2O01 - chains A and B of the 17 polymer chains in the assembly; structure by X-ray diffraction, 3.40 A resolution.

== Chain A ==
Molecule: Photosystem I P700 chlorophyll a apoprotein A1
Organism: Pisum sativum
UniProt: P05310 (PSAA_PEA); numbering as in UniProt (aligned over 5-758)
Sequence (754 residues; numbered 5 to 758; the number before each row is that of its first residue):
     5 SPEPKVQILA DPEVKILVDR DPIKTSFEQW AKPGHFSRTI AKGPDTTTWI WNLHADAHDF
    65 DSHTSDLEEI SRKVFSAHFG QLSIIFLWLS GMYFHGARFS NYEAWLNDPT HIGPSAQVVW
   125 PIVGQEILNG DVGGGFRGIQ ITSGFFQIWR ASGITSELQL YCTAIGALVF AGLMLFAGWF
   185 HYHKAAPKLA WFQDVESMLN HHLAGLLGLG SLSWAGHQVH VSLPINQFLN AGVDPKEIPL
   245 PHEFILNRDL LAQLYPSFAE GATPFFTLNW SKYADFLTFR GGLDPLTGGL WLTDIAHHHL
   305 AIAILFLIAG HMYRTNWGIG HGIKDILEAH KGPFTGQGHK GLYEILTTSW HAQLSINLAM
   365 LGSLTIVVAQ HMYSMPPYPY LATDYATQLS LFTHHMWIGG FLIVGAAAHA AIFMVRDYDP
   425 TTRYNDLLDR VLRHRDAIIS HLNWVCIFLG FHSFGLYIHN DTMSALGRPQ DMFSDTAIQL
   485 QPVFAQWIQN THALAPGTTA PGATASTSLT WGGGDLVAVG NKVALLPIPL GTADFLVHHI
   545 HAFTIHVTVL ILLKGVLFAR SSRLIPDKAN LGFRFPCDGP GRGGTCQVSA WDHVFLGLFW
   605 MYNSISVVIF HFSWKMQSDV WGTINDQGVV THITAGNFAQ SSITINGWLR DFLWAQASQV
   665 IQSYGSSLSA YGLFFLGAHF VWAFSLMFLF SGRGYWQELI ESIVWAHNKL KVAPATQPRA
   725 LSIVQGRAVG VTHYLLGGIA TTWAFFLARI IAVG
Unresolved in the structure: 5-30
Sequence notes: conflict G220 (Arg in P05310)
Bound ions: chlorophyll a Mg (6 sites), coordinated by H82, Q85, H99, Q129, H398, H399; 4Fe-4S cluster Fe: C590 (shared with C559(B), D560(B), G561(B), C568(B) of chain B)
Residues lining bound ligands:
  - beta-carotene (BCR): F678, G681, A682, F684, V685, L740, I743, A744, W747
  - chlorophyll a (CLA), molecule 1: F31, Q33, K77, S80, A81, G182, Y186, H187
  - chlorophyll a (CLA), molecule 2: T51, I54, W55, I704, I707, H711, V716, P718, P722
  - chlorophyll a (CLA), molecule 3: W55, F684, V685, F688, M691, F692, L725, Q729, A732, V733, T736, H737, L740
  - chlorophyll a (CLA), molecule 4: L57, H58, A61, H62
  - chlorophyll a (CLA), molecule 5: H58, A59, D60, H62, D63, F64, H355, L358, L362, F405, L406, G409, H413, I416, R420, F577, W595, V598, L602
  - chlorophyll a (CLA), molecule 6: H62, F64, V78, A81, H82, F83, Q85, L86, W354, H355, Q357, L358, N361, L362, L365
  - chlorophyll a (CLA), molecule 7: F79, H82, M202, H206, L210
  - chlorophyll a (CLA), molecule 8: Q85, I88, I89, L406
  - chlorophyll a (CLA), molecule 9: L91, S94, G95, M96, F98, H99
  - chlorophyll a (CLA), molecule 10: W92, T146, S147, F149, S394, L395, T397, H398, W401, I402, F405, F678, I743, W747, F750
  - chlorophyll a (CLA), molecule 11: W92, I152, L368, T369, V372, M376, H398, H399, I402
  - chlorophyll a (CLA), molecule 12: M96, H99, A120, Q121, I143, Q144, I145, T146, F149, A674, Y675, W747
  - chlorophyll a (CLA), molecule 13: Q121, V123, W124, I126, V127, Q129, L132, L677
  - chlorophyll a (CLA), molecule 14: I158, T167, S217, W218, H221, V225
  - chlorophyll a (CLA), molecule 15: C166, H246, I249
  - chlorophyll a (CLA), molecule 16: V199, M202, L203, H206, L207, L346, L350, Q357, I360, N361, M364, L365
  - chlorophyll a (CLA), molecule 17: L203, L309, M316, Y317, I360
  - chlorophyll a (CLA), molecule 18: N204, H205, A208, L311, I312, G314, H315, Y317, R318, T319, W321, I323
  - chlorophyll a (CLA), molecule 19: S215, W218, H302, H303, I306, P381, Y382
  - chlorophyll a (CLA), molecule 20: L216, A219, G220, V223, H224, I249, L250, N251, R252, A263, E264, Y277, L304
  - chlorophyll a (CLA), molecule 21: F269, W274, A278, L281, T282, F283, H301, L304, A305
  - chlorophyll a (CLA), molecule 22: F269, F270, T271
  - chlorophyll a (CLA), molecule 23: F283, D298, H301, H302, H375
  - chlorophyll a (CLA), molecule 24: L331, H334, T339, H343, L346, L431, L432
  - chlorophyll a (CLA), molecule 25: F338, T339, L431, R434, V435, H438, I442, H445
  - chlorophyll a (CLA), molecule 26: S367, I370, I407, I549
  - chlorophyll a (CLA), molecule 27: I370, Q374, Y377, F396, M400, W491, Q493, H496, T514, W515, I532, H542, H545, V612, H615, F616
  - chlorophyll a (CLA), molecule 28: A441, H445, W448
  - chlorophyll a (CLA), molecule 29: S444, N447, W448, I451
  - chlorophyll a (CLA), molecule 30: L446, H545, A546, I549, H550
  - chlorophyll a (CLA), molecule 31: N447, C450, I451, G454, F455, F547, I555, L600, F603, W604
  - chlorophyll a (CLA), molecule 32: W448, I451, F452, F455, H456
  - chlorophyll a (CLA), molecule 33: F452, L453, F488, W491, D538, F539, H542, H543, A546, H550
  - chlorophyll a (CLA), molecule 34: H456, G459, L460, I462, H463, T466, M467, F477
  - chlorophyll a (CLA), molecule 35: F458, I462, T466, F547, F603, W604, Y606, N607, I649, W686, Y738
  - chlorophyll a (CLA), molecule 36: T466, A469, L470
  - chlorophyll a (CLA), molecule 37: I492, T495, H496
  - chlorophyll a (CLA), molecule 38: T503, A504, P505
  - chlorophyll a (CLA), molecule 39: Y606, N607, S610, W652, L657, W658, A661, I665, H683, W686, Y738, G741, G742, I743, T745, T746, F749
  - chlorophyll a (CLA), molecule 40: L653, L657, W686
  - chlorophyll a (CLA), molecule 41: L677, L680, G681, H683, F684, W686, A687
  - chlorophyll a (CLA), molecule 42: F684, A687, F688, L690, M691, F694, Y699, W700
  - chlorophyll a (CLA), molecule 43: I707, A710, V716
  - phylloquinone (PQN): W55, M691, F692, S695, G696, R697, W700, A724, L725
  - 4Fe-4S cluster (SF4): C581, D582, G583, P584, T589, C590, I727, R731
UniProt features mapped onto this chain:
  - binding site ([4Fe-4S] cluster): C581, C590
  - binding site (chlorophyll a'): H683
  - binding site (chlorophyll a): M691, Y699
  - binding site (phylloquinone): W700
From the paper describing this entry:
  - binding site for beta-carotene: W747

== Chain B ==
Molecule: Photosystem I P700 chlorophyll a apoprotein A2
Organism: Pisum sativum
UniProt: P05311 (PSAB_PEA); residues 2-733 here = UniProt positions 2-733
Sequence (732 residues; row label = number of the first residue in the row):
     2 ALRIPRFSQG IAQDPTTRRI WFGIATAHDF ESHDDITEGR LYQNIFASHF GQLAIIFLWT
    62 SGNLFHVAWQ GNFEAWVQDP FHVRPIAHAI WDPHFGQPAV EAFTRGGALG PVNNAYSGVY
   122 QWWYTIGLRT NEDLYTGAIF LLFLSAISLL AGWLHLQPKW KPSVSWFKNA ESRLNHHLSG
   182 LFGVSSLAWA GHLVHVAIPG SRGEYVRWNN FLDVLPYPQG LGPLLTGQWN LYAQNPSSSN
   242 HLFGTTQGAG TAILTILGGF HPQTQSLWLT DVAHHHLAIA FLFLIGGLMY RTNFGIGHSI
   302 KYILEAHIPP GGRLGRGHKG LYDTINNSIH FQLGLALASL GVITSLVAQH MYSLPAYAFI
   362 AQDFTTQAAL YTHHQYIAGF IMTGAFAHGP IFFIRDYNPE QNADNVLARM LEHKEAIISH
   422 LSWASLFLGF HTLGLYVHND VMLAFGTPEK QILIEPIFAQ WIQSAHGKTT YGFDIPLSST
   482 NGPALNAGRN IWLPGWLNAI NENSNSLFLT IGPGDFLVHH AIALGLHTTT LILVKGALDA
   542 RGSKLMPDKK DFGYSFPCDG PGRGGTCDIS AWDDFYLAVF WMLNTIGWVT FYWHWKHITL
   602 WRGNVSQFNE SSTYLMGWLR DYLWLNSSQL INGITPLVCN SLSVWAWMFL FGHLVWATGF
   662 MFLISWRGYW QELIETLAWA HERTPLANLI RWRDKPVALS IVQARLVGLV HFSVGYIFTY
   722 AAFLIASTSG KF
Sequence notes: conflict A147 (Phe in P05311)
Bound ions: chlorophyll a Mg (7 sites), coordinated by D93, H193, H275, H277, H308, H414, H654; 4Fe-4S cluster Fe: C559, D560, G561, C568 (shared with C590(A) of chain A)
Residues lining bound ligands:
  - beta-carotene (BCR): W648, M649, F652, F719
  - chlorophyll a (CLA), molecule 1: F8, I25, A28, H29
  - chlorophyll a (CLA), molecule 2: T18, I21, W22, I675, A679, H682, I691, W693, R694, D695, P697, V698
  - chlorophyll a (CLA), molecule 3: H29, I46, S49, H50, Q53, L54, I330, H331, Q333, L334, A337, L341
  - chlorophyll a (CLA), molecule 4: H29, I57, W60, I382
  - chlorophyll a (CLA), molecule 5: H29, L334, L338, F381, T384, G385, H389, F576
  - chlorophyll a (CLA), molecule 6: F47, F51, I148, L151, A152, L155, H156, W161, K162, W167
  - chlorophyll a (CLA), molecule 7: H50, L54, R174, H177, H178, L182
  - chlorophyll a (CLA), molecule 8: L54, I57, F58, L182
  - chlorophyll a (CLA), molecule 9: L59, G63, N64, F66, H67, W70, H89, A90, W92
  - chlorophyll a (CLA), molecule 10: W60, Y117, S118, A369, A370, L371, T373, H374, Y377, I378, I718, F719, A722, I726
  - chlorophyll a (CLA), molecule 11: W60, S118, G119, V120, W123, L341, I344, T345, V348, M352, Y358, L371, H374, H375, I378, I382
  - chlorophyll a (CLA), molecule 12: N64, H67, A88, H89, N114, N115, A116, Y117, S118, V645, W646, M649
  - chlorophyll a (CLA), molecule 13: I91, D93, H95, F96, V645, W648
  - chlorophyll a (CLA), molecule 14: W123, T126, I127, L182, F183, S186, S187, W190, L194, V273, H276, H277, I280, L347, V348, H351, M352, A357, Y358
  - chlorophyll a (CLA), molecule 15: I127, A189, W190, H193, H196, V197, R208, W209, F212
  - chlorophyll a (CLA), molecule 16: W167, N170, S173, H177, T293, N294, F295
  - chlorophyll a (CLA), molecule 17: A171, E172, R174, L175, H178, L179, F183, I301, Y323, I326, N327, L336, A337, L341
  - chlorophyll a (CLA), molecule 18: L175, F183, L283, F284, I286, G287, M290, Y291, I301, I304
  - chlorophyll a (CLA), molecule 19: N176, I286, G287, G288, L289, M290, Y291, I297, G298, H299
  - chlorophyll a (CLA), molecule 20: H177, V185, L289, Y291, R292, T293, F295, I297
  - chlorophyll a (CLA), molecule 21: L188, V195, H196, F212, L213, L216, P217, Y218, G221, L222, L225, Y233, I254, L255, L278
  - chlorophyll a (CLA), molecule 22: W230, N231, L255, H275, L278, A279, F282, W493
  - chlorophyll a (CLA), molecule 23: I257, L268, V273, H275, H276, A279, I280, L283, H351, L355, W497
  - chlorophyll a (CLA), molecule 24: H299, Y303, I304, A307, H308, P310, P311
  - chlorophyll a (CLA), molecule 25: I304, L305, H308, P310, P311, R317, H319, L322, V407, L408, M411
  - chlorophyll a (CLA), molecule 26: P310, P311, G312, G313, R314
  - chlorophyll a (CLA), molecule 27: R317, V407, R410, M411, H414, I418, H421
  - chlorophyll a (CLA), molecule 28: A339, S340, F387, M411, V535
  - chlorophyll a (CLA), molecule 29: V343, S346, L347, Q350, Q376, M383, F387, L527, T530, T531, M583, T586
  - chlorophyll a (CLA), molecule 30: L347, Q350, H351, S354, L355, F509
  - chlorophyll a (CLA), molecule 31: Q350, Y353, F459, A460, Q461, I463, Q464, H467, F509, L510, I512, H520, I523, V590, Y593, W594, H598
  - chlorophyll a (CLA), molecule 32: I418, H421, L422, A524, L527, H528
  - chlorophyll a (CLA), molecule 33: S420, H421, S423, W424, L427
  - chlorophyll a (CLA), molecule 34: W424, L427, F428, F431, H432
  - chlorophyll a (CLA), molecule 35: S426, L427, L429, G430, F431, T529, L532, I533, L578, F581, W582
  - chlorophyll a (CLA), molecule 36: F428, L429, I455, P457, I458, F459, A460, F517, H520, H521, A524, H528
  - chlorophyll a (CLA), molecule 37: L434, V438, F581, W582, N585, W589, L616, L620
  - chlorophyll a (CLA), molecule 38: G435, L436, V438, H439, V442, M443
  - chlorophyll a (CLA), molecule 39: I458, F459, W462
  - chlorophyll a (CLA), molecule 40: W462, I463, A466, H467, L478, W493, L494, F509
  - chlorophyll a (CLA), molecule 41: L478, P484, A485, N487, A488, G489, I492, W493
  - chlorophyll a (CLA), molecule 42: A488, I492, W493
  - chlorophyll a (CLA), molecule 43: L620, L624, W625
  - chlorophyll a (CLA), molecule 44: L624, F650, H654, W657, G716, Y717, F719, T720, Y721, F724
  - chlorophyll a (CLA), molecule 45: W648, L651, F652, H654, L655, A658
  - chlorophyll a (CLA), molecule 46: F652, L655, V656, T659, M662, F663, V708, V711, H712
  - chlorophyll a (CLA), molecule 47: L655, A658, T659, F661, M662, Y670, W671, L674
  - chlorophyll a (CLA), molecule 48: L678, A681, H682, T685
  - chlorophyll a (CLA), molecule 49: A681, T685, P686
  - phylloquinone (PQN): M662, F663, S666, W667, R668, W671, A699, L700, A705
  - 4Fe-4S cluster (SF4): C559, D560, G561, P562, T567, C568, W667, I702
UniProt features mapped onto this chain:
  - binding site ([4Fe-4S] cluster): C559, C568
  - binding site (chlorophyll a): H654, M662, Y670
  - binding site (phylloquinone): W671
From the paper describing this entry:
  - binding site for chlorophyll a: H439
  - binding site for beta-carotene: W648, F652, F719

== Interface between chain A and chain B ==
Pairs across the interface (112):
  V127(A) with K451(B), hydrogen bond (backbone-side chain)
  G128(A) with F446(B)
  I131(A) with A445(B); F446(B); G447(B)
  L132(A) with F446(B), hydrophobic
  D440(A) with T677(B); W680(B)
  S444(A) with T677(B)
  N447(A) with L674(B); L678(B)
  S468(A) with I635(B); C640(B), hydrogen bond (backbone-side chain)
  A469(A) with C640(B), hydrogen bond (backbone-side chain); S644(B), hydrogen bond (backbone-side chain)
  L470(A) with H95(B); F96(B), hydrophobic; G97(B)
  R472(A) with G97(B)
  P473(A) with L638(B)
  I555(A) with Y670(B)
  K558(A) with Y670(B)
  F562(A) with T677(B)
  S566(A) with E673(B), hydrogen bond
  R567(A) with E676(B), salt bridge; W680(B)
  L568(A) with E676(B)
  C581(A) with P562(B)
  D582(A) with G561(B); P562(B)
  P584(A) with D560(B); G561(B)
  R586(A) with R668(B)
  G587(A) with R668(B), hydrogen bond (backbone-side chain)
  G588(A) with R668(B), hydrogen bond (backbone-side chain); G669(B), hydrogen bond (backbone-backbone)
  T589(A) with G669(B)
  C590(A) with W667(B), hydrophobic; R668(B); G669(B), hydrogen bond (backbone-backbone); Y670(B)
  Q591(A) with I665(B), hydrogen bond (side chain-backbone); S666(B); W667(B), hydrogen bond (side chain-backbone); R668(B); G669(B); Y670(B), hydrogen bond (backbone-backbone)
  V592(A) with G669(B); E673(B)
  F603(A) with I665(B), hydrophobic
  Q644(A) with P637(B)
  S645(A) with P637(B)
  N650(A) with I632(B); I635(B); A647(B); L651(B)
  R654(A) with I632(B); N633(B), hydrogen bond
  W658(A) with W625(B); S629(B)
  V664(A) with M617(B)
  I665(A) with M617(B); R621(B); W625(B)
  Y668(A) with D441(B), hydrogen bond; L444(B); A445(B), hydrophobic; Y615(B), hydrophobic; M617(B)
  G669(A) with A445(B), hydrogen bond (backbone-backbone); G447(B)
  S670(A) with A445(B)
  S673(A) with A445(B), hydrogen bond (side chain-backbone); F446(B)
  G676(A) with M617(B)
  L677(A) with D441(B); A445(B), hydrophobic
  L680(A) with M617(B), hydrophobic
  L693(A) with I665(B), hydrophobic
  F694(A) with Y577(B), hydrogen bond (backbone-side chain); F581(B), hydrophobic; F661(B), hydrophobic; L664(B), hydrophobic; I665(B), hydrophobic; F713(B), hydrophobic
  S695(A) with D569(B)
  G696(A) with D569(B), hydrogen bond (backbone-side chain)
  R697(A) with G566(B); T567(B); C568(B), hydrogen bond (backbone-backbone)
  G698(A) with T567(B); C568(B), hydrogen bond (backbone-backbone)
  Y699(A) with I533(B); K536(B); C568(B), hydrogen bond (backbone-backbone); D569(B); D575(B)
  E702(A) with K536(B), salt bridge; D540(B); S544(B), hydrogen bond; L546(B); K550(B), salt bridge
  L703(A) with K536(B)
  S706(A) with E416(B); I419(B); S420(B), hydrogen bond
  W709(A) with E416(B); A417(B), hydrophobic; S420(B)
  I727(A) with T567(B); C568(B), hydrophobic
  R731(A) with W667(B)
Interface residues without a listed pair, chain A (71 interface residues in all): Q129, I443, T466, H597, F599, L653, Q660, Q666, F679, W686, L690, Q701, E705, I707, Y738
Interface residues without a listed pair, chain B (68 interface residues in all): H421, V442, L532, I570, L578, L616, V639, W648, A681, R706

== In short ==
Chain A and chain B form an interface of 71 and 68 residues respectively; the contacts include 23 hydrogen
bonds and 3 salt bridges. Among the polar pairs are R567(A)-E676(B), E702(A)-K536(B) and E702(A)-K550(B). The
paper reports a binding site for beta-carotene at W747(A) and W648(B) among others; a binding site for
chlorophyll a at H439(B).
Here chain A is Photosystem I P700 chlorophyll a apoprotein A1 and chain B is Photosystem I P700 chlorophyll a
apoprotein A2, both from Pisum sativum. Entry 2O01 (The Structure of a plant photosystem I supercomplex at 3.4
Angstrom resolution) was determined by X-ray diffraction.
